Entry 2W1Y (X-ray diffraction, 1.73 A resolution); this record covers chain A.

# Chain A
Protein: Lysozyme C
Source organism: Gallus gallus
Notes: EC 3.2.1.17
UniProtKB: P00698 (LYSC_CHICK); residues 1-129 here correspond to UniProt positions 19-147 (UniProt number = residue number + 18)
Amino-acid sequence (129 residues; row label = number of the first residue in the row):
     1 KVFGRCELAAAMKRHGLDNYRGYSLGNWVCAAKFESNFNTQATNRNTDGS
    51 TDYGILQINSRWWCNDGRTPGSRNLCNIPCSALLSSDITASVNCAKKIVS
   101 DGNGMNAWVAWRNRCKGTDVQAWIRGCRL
Disulfides: Cys6-Cys127, Cys30-Cys115, Cys64-Cys80, Cys76-Cys94
Bound ions: Na+: Ser60, Cys64, Ser72, Arg73
UniProt features mapped onto this chain:
  - active site: Glu35, Asp52
  - binding site (substrate): Asp101

# In short
Ser60, Cys64, Ser72 and Arg73 form the Na+ site. From UniProt: active-site residues Glu35 and Asp52 and
substrate-binding residue Asp101.
Chain A is Lysozyme C (Gallus gallus); the structure, THE INTERDEPENDENCE OF WAVELENGTH, REDUNDANCY AND DOSE
IN SULFUR SAD EXPERIMENTS: 1.540 A wavelength 180 images ..., was determined by X-ray diffraction (same
publication as 2W1M, 2W1X and 2W1L).
